Entry 5FJN (X-ray diffraction, 1.75 A resolution); this record covers chain A.

[Chain A]
Molecule: L-amino acid deaminase
Organism: Proteus myxofaciens
Sequence (456 residues; each row starts with the number of its first residue):
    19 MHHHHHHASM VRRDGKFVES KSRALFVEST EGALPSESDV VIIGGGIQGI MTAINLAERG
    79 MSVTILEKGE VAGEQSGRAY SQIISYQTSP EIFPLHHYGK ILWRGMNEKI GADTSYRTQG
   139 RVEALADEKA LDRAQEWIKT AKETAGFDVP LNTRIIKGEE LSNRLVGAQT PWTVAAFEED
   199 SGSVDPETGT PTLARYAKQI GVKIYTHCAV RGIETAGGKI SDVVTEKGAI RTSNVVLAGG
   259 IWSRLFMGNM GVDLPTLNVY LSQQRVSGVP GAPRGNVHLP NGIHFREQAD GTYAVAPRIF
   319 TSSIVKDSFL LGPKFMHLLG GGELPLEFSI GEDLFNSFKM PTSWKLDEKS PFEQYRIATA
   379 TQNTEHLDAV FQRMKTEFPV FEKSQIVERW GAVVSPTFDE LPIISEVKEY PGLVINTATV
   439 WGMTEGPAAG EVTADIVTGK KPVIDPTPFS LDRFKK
Disordered / not traced: 19-27
Residues lining bound ligands:
  - 2-aminobenzoic acid (BE2): Y98, Q100, L279, A314, R316, F318, V438, W439
  - FAD (flavin-adenine dinucleotide): I61, G62, G63, G64, I65, Q66, G67, L84, E85, K86, G87, E88, G91, E92, Q93, S94, R96, A97, Y98, S99, Q100, C226, A227, V228, A256, G257, G258, W260, F264, L279, Q281, F370, R374, A410, V411, V412, N434, T437, V438, W439, G440, M441, T442
Reported in the primary citation:
  - binding site for 2-aminobenzoic acid: Q100, L279, R316, F318, V412, V438, W439

[Summary]
Bound to chain A: flavin-adenine dinucleotide and 2-aminobenzoic acid. The paper reports a binding site for
2-aminobenzoic acid at Q100, L279 and R316 among others.
Chain A is L-amino acid deaminase (Proteus myxofaciens); the structure, Structure of L-Amino acid deaminase
from Proteus myxofaciens in complex with anthranilate, was determined by X-ray diffraction (same publication
as 5FJM).
